PDB entry 4RHT | X-ray diffraction, 2.76 A resolution | chains A and B of the 4 polymer chains in the assembly

Chain A (and B):
Molecule: Hypoxanthine-guanine phosphoribosyltransferase Hpt
Notes: chain B of this document is another copy of the same molecule, construct and numbering; everything in this record applies to it too
UniProtKB: I6YCM5 (I6YCM5_MYCTU); residues 2-202 here correspond to UniProt positions 16-216 (UniProt number = residue number + 14)
Chain sequence (201 residues; each row starts with the number of its first residue):
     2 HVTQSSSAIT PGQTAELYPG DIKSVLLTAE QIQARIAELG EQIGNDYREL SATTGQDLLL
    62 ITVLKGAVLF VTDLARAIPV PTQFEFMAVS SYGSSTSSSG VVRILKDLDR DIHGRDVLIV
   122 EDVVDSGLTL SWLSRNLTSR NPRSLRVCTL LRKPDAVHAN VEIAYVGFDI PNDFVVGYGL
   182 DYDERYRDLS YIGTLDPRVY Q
Disordered / not traced: 2-21, 50-55, 95-100, 200-202 (chain B: 2-20, 51-56, 94-101, 201-202)
Ion coordination: Mg2+ site 1: Glu122, Asp123; Mg2+ site 2: Asp182 (together with pyrophosphate)
Small-molecule neighbours:
  - guanosine-5'-monophosphate (5GP): Val124, Asp126, Lys154, Asp174, Phe175, Val176, Val177, Leu181, Asp182
  - pyrophosphate (POP): Leu65, Lys66, Gly67, Asp123, Asp182, Arg188

Chain A / chain B interface:
Pairs across the interface (44):
  Gln34(A) - Arg77(B)
  Asp58(A) - Arg186(B)  salt bridge
  Leu65(A) - Phe87(B)  hydrophobic
  Lys66(A) - Phe85(B)  hydrogen bond (side chain-backbone)
  Lys66(A) - Glu86(B)  salt bridge
  Lys66(A) - Phe87(B)
  Val69(A) - Thr73(B)
  Val69(A) - Phe87(B)  hydrophobic
  Leu70(A) - Thr73(B)
  Leu70(A) - Arg77(B)
  Leu70(A) - Phe85(B)  hydrophobic
  Thr73(A) - Val69(B)
  Thr73(A) - Leu70(B)
  Thr73(A) - Thr73(B)  hydrogen bond
  Asp74(A) - Arg77(B)  salt bridge
  Ala76(A) - Asp189(B)
  Arg77(A) - Leu70(B)
  Arg77(A) - Asp74(B)  salt bridge
  Arg77(A) - Tyr179(B)
  Arg77(A) - Asp189(B)
  Arg77(A) - Ser191(B)
  Val81(A) - Asp189(B)
  Pro82(A) - Asp189(B)
  Thr83(A) - Asp189(B)  hydrogen bond
  Gln84(A) - Glu185(B)
  Gln84(A) - Arg186(B)
  Phe85(A) - Lys66(B)
  Phe85(A) - Leu70(B)  hydrophobic
  Phe85(A) - Arg188(B)
  Phe87(A) - Leu65(B)  hydrophobic
  Phe87(A) - Lys66(B)
  Phe87(A) - Val69(B)  hydrophobic
  Leu106(A) - Leu106(B)
  Lys107(A) - Ala89(B)
  Lys107(A) - Lys107(B)
  Tyr179(A) - Arg77(B)
  Glu185(A) - Gln84(B)
  Arg186(A) - Asp58(B)  salt bridge
  Arg186(A) - Gln84(B)
  Arg188(A) - Phe85(B)
  Asp189(A) - Arg77(B)
  Asp189(A) - Val81(B)
  Asp189(A) - Pro82(B)
  Asp189(A) - Thr83(B)  hydrogen bond (side chain-backbone)
Other interface residues (no listed pair), chain A (28 interface residues in all): Glu86, Ala89, Asp110, Asp184, Ser191
Other interface residues (no listed pair), chain B (25 interface residues in all): Ala76

Summary:
28 residues of chain A face 25 of chain B across their interface; the contacts include 4 hydrogen bonds and 5
salt bridges. Among the polar pairs are Asp58(A)-Arg186(B), Lys66(A)-Glu86(B) and Asp74(A)-Arg77(B). Ligands
of chain A: pyrophosphate and guanosine-5'-monophosphate.
Chain A and chain B are both Hypoxanthine-guanine phosphoribosyltransferase Hpt; the structure, Crystal
structures of Mycobacterium tuberculosis 6-oxopurine phosphoribosyltransferase which is a potential target for
drug development against ..., was determined by X-ray diffraction, deposited together with 4RHU, 4RHX and
4RHY.
